Entry 6K5F (X-ray diffraction, 3.20 A resolution); this record covers chains C and D of the 6 polymer chains in the assembly.

# Chain C
Name: Fab fragment, heavy chain
From: Mus musculus
Notes: antibody fragment or engineered binder
Sequence (222 residues; numbered 1 to 222; the number before each row is that of its first residue):
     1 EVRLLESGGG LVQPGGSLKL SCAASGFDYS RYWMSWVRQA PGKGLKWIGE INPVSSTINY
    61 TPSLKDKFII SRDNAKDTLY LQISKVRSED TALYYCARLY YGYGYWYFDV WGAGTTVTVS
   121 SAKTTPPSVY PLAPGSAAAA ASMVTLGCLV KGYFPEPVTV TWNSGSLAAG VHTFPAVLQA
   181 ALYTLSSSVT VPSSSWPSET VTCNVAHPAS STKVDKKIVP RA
Cystine bridges: Cys22-Cys96, Cys148-Cys203

# Chain D
Name: Fab fragment, light chain
From: Mus musculus
Notes: antibody fragment or engineered binder
Sequence (211 residues; each row starts with the number of its first residue):
     1 DIVLTQSPAI MSAAPGDKVT MTCSASSSVS YIHWYQQKSG TSPKRWIYDT SKLTSGVPVR
    61 FSGSGSGTSY SLTINTMEAE DAATYYCQQW SSHPQTFGGG TKLEILRADA APTVSIFPPS
   121 SEQLTSGGAS VVCFLNNFYP KDINVKWKID GSERQNGVLN SWTDQDSKDS TYSMSSTLTL
   181 TKDEYERHNS YTCEATHKTS TSPIVKSFNR A
Cystine bridges: Cys23-Cys87, Cys133-Cys193

# Chain C / chain D interface
Contacting residue pairs (74; chain C residue first):
  Gln39(C) with Gln37(D), hydrogen bond; Tyr86(D), hydrogen bond
  Lys43(C) with Tyr86(D)
  Leu45(C) with Tyr86(D), hydrophobic; Phe97(D)
  Trp47(C) with Gln95(D)
  Glu50(C) with Trp90(D)
  Tyr95(C) with Gln37(D), hydrogen bond; Thr41(D); Pro43(D)
  Leu99(C) with Trp90(D), hydrophobic
  Gly102(C) with Asp49(D)
  Tyr103(C) with Tyr31(D), hydrophobic; Asp49(D), hydrogen bond (backbone-side chain); Lys52(D)
  Tyr105(C) with Tyr31(D), hydrophobic; His33(D); Trp90(D); Ser91(D)
  Trp106(C) with His33(D), hydrogen bond (backbone-side chain); Gln88(D); Trp90(D)
  Tyr107(C) with His33(D); Tyr35(D); Arg45(D)
  Phe108(C) with Tyr35(D), hydrogen bond (backbone-side chain); Arg45(D); Gln88(D); Gln95(D); Phe97(D), hydrophobic
  Asp109(C) with Arg45(D), salt bridge
  Trp111(C) with Tyr35(D); Ser42(D); Pro43(D); Phe97(D), hydrophobic
  Gly112(C) with Ser42(D)
  Tyr130(C) with Ser120(D); Glu122(D); Gln123(D); Ser126(D)
  Pro131(C) with Ser120(D)
  Leu132(C) with Phe117(D), hydrophobic; Val132(D), hydrophobic; Phe134(D), hydrophobic
  Ala133(C) with Phe117(D); Pro118(D)
  Thr145(C) with Ser115(D); Phe117(D); Phe134(D)
  Leu146(C) with Phe117(D); Phe134(D)
  Lys151(C) with Gln123(D); Ser130(D); Thr179(D)
  His172(C) with Asn136(D), hydrogen bond; Asn137(D); Ser173(D), hydrogen bond
  Thr173(C) with Thr163(D)
  Phe174(C) with Phe134(D), hydrophobic; Asn136(D); Ser161(D); Ser173(D); Met174(D); Ser175(D)
  Pro175(C) with Ser161(D), hydrogen bond (backbone-side chain); Trp162(D)
  Val177(C) with Leu159(D), hydrophobic
  Ser186(C) with Phe134(D)
  Ser188(C) with Phe134(D); Asn136(D), hydrogen bond
  Lys216(C) with Glu122(D), salt bridge
  Arg221(C) with Pro118(D), hydrogen bond (side chain-backbone); Pro119(D), hydrogen bond (side chain-backbone); Ser120(D)
Other interface residues (no listed pair), chain C (43 interface residues in all): Gly44, Asn59, Pro62, Ala113, Pro134, Gly135, Gly147, Leu149, Gln179, Ser187, Thr190
Other interface residues (no listed pair), chain D (45 interface residues in all): Ser30, Tyr48, His93, Pro94, Gly99, Ile116, Asn160, Thr177

# Summary
43 residues of chain C and 45 residues of chain D are in contact; the contacts include 12 hydrogen bonds and 2
salt bridges. Among the polar pairs are Asp109(C)-Arg45(D), Lys216(C)-Glu122(D) and Gln39(C)-Gln37(D).
Chain C is Fab fragment, heavy chain and chain D is Fab fragment, light chain, both from Mus musculus; the
structure, Crystal structure of the CLC-ec1 deltaNC in presence of 200 mM NaBr, was determined by X-ray
diffraction (same publication as 6AD7, 6AD8, 6ADA, 6ADB, 6ADC, 6K5A, 6K5D and 6K5I).
